Entry 8SS3 (electron microscopy, 3.21 A resolution); this record covers chains B and C of the 6 polymer chains in the assembly.

[Chain B (and C)]
Protein: Glutamate receptor 2, Voltage-dependent calcium channel gamma-5 subunit chimera
Source organism: Rattus norvegicus
Notes: chain C of this document is another copy of the same molecule, construct and numbering; everything in this record applies to it too
UniProt: chimeric construct of P19491, Q8VHW8: residues 10-826 from P19491 (GRIA2_RAT), isoform P19491-2 positions 25-841 (UniProt number = residue number + 15); residues 832-1035 from Q8VHW8 positions 4-207 (UniProt number = residue number - 828)
Chain sequence (1026 residues; each row starts with the number of its first residue):
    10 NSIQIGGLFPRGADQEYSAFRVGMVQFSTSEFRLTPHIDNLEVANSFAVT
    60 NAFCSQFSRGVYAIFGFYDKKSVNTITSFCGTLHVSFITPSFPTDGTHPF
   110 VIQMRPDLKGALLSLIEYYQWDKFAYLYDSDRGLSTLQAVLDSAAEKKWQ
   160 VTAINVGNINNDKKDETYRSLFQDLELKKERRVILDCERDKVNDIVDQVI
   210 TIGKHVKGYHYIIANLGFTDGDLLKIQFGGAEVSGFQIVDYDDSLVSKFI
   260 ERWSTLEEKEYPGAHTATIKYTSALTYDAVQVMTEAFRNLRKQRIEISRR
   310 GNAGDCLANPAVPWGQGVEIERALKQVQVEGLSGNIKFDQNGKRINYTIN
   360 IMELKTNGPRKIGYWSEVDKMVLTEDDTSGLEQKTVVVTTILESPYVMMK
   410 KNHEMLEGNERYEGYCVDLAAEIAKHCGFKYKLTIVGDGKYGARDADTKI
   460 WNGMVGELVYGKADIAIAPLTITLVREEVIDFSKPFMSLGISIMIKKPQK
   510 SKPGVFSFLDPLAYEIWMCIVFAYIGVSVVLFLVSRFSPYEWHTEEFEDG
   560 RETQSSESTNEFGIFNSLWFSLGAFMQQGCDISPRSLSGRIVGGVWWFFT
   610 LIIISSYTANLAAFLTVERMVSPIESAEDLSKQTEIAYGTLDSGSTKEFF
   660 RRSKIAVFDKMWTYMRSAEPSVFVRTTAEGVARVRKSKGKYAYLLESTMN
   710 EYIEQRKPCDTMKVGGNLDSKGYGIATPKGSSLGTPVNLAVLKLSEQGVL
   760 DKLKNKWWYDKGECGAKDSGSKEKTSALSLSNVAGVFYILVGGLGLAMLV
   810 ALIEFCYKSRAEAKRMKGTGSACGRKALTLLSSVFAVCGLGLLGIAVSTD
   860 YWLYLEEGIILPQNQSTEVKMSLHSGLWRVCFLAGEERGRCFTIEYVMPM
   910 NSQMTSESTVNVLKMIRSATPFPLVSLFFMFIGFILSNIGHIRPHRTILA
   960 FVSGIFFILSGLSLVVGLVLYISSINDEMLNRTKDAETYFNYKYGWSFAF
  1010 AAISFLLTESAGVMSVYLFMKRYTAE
Unresolved in the structure: 10-391, 550-568, 776-781, 821-1035 (chain C: 10-391, 549-568, 776-782, 823-832, 908-918)
Differences from the reference sequence: conflict Glu241 (Asn256 in P19491), Leu382 (Val397 in P19491), Glu384 (Gly405 in P19491), Asp385 (Asn406 in P19491), Gln392 (Asn413 in P19491), Ser754 (Asn775 in P19491), Val758 (Leu779 in P19491); linker (827-831)
Disulfide bonds: Cys718-Cys773
Small-molecule neighbours:
  - Digitonin (AJP): Val514, Tyr797, Val800, Gly801, Gly804
  - spermidine (SPD): Gln586, Gln587, Gly588
  - ZK1 ({[7-morpholin-4-yl-2,3-dioxo-6-(trifluoromethyl)-3,4-dihydroquinoxalin-1(2H)-yl]methyl}phosphonic acid): Glu402, Tyr405, Tyr450, Pro478, Leu479, Thr480, Arg485, Gly653, Ser654, Thr686, Glu705, Thr707, Met708, Tyr732
Swiss-Prot annotation at these positions:
  - glycosylation: Asn355 (N-linked (GlcNAc...) asparagine)
Reported in the primary citation:
  - binding site for spermidine: Gln586, Gly588

[How chain B and chain C interact]
Pairs across the interface (121):
  Ile481(B) - Lys493(C)
  Ile481(B) - Leu751(C)  hydrophobic
  Thr482(B) - Leu751(C)
  Thr482(B) - Glu755(C)
  Leu483(B) - Leu748(C)
  Leu483(B) - Leu751(C)  hydrophobic
  Leu483(B) - Lys752(C)
  Leu483(B) - Glu755(C)  hydrogen bond (backbone-side chain)
  Glu486(B) - Lys493(C)
  Glu486(B) - Asn747(C)
  Glu486(B) - Leu748(C)
  Glu486(B) - Leu751(C)
  Phe491(B) - Lys493(C)  hydrogen bond (backbone-side chain)
  Ser492(B) - Lys493(C)  hydrogen bond (backbone-side chain)
  Lys493(B) - Glu486(C)  salt bridge
  Lys493(B) - Phe491(C)  hydrogen bond (side chain-backbone)
  Lys493(B) - Ser492(C)
  Lys493(B) - Lys493(C)
  Pro494(B) - Pro494(C)
  Ser497(B) - Ser497(C)
  Ser497(B) - Ser729(C)  hydrogen bond
  Asp519(B) - Ala786(C)
  Pro520(B) - Leu787(C)
  Leu521(B) - Leu787(C)  hydrophobic
  Ala522(B) - Leu787(C)  hydrogen bond (backbone-backbone)
  Glu524(B) - Leu789(C)
  Ile525(B) - Leu787(C)
  Ile525(B) - Ser788(C)
  Ile525(B) - Leu789(C)  hydrophobic
  Ile525(B) - Val792(C)  hydrophobic
  Cys528(B) - Leu789(C)  hydrophobic
  Cys528(B) - Phe796(C)  hydrophobic
  Ala532(B) - Leu799(C)  hydrophobic
  Val536(B) - Leu799(C)  hydrophobic
  Val536(B) - Leu803(C)  hydrophobic
  Val539(B) - Leu803(C)  hydrophobic
  Val543(B) - Met807(C)  hydrophobic
  Phe546(B) - Phe814(C)  hydrophobic
  Ser547(B) - Ala810(C)  hydrogen bond (side chain-backbone)
  Ser547(B) - Phe814(C)
  Pro548(B) - Lys817(C)
  Tyr549(B) - Lys817(C)  hydrogen bond (backbone-side chain)
  Gly582(B) - Gln587(C)
  Ala583(B) - Gln587(C)  hydrogen bond (backbone-side chain)
  Gln586(B) - Gln586(C)
  Gln586(B) - Gln587(C)
  Gln587(B) - Gln587(C)
  Gly588(B) - Gln587(C)  hydrogen bond (backbone-side chain)
  Ser592(B) - Asp590(C)  hydrogen bond
  Ser595(B) - Phe574(C)
  Leu596(B) - Phe574(C)
  Leu596(B) - Val809(C)  hydrophobic
  Leu596(B) - Glu813(C)  hydrogen bond (backbone-side chain)
  Ser597(B) - Ala806(C)
  Ser597(B) - Val809(C)
  Ser597(B) - Ala810(C)  hydrogen bond (side chain-backbone)
  Ser597(B) - Glu813(C)  hydrogen bond
  Arg599(B) - Phe574(C)  hydrogen bond (side chain-backbone)
  Arg599(B) - Asn575(C)
  Arg599(B) - Trp578(C)
  Ile600(B) - Gly802(C)
  Ile600(B) - Ala806(C)  hydrophobic
  Val601(B) - Leu803(C)  hydrophobic
  Val601(B) - Ala806(C)  hydrophobic
  Val604(B) - Leu799(C)
  Val604(B) - Gly802(C)
  Trp605(B) - Leu799(C)  hydrophobic
  Trp606(B) - Trp578(C)  hydrophobic
  Trp606(B) - Gly582(C)
  Trp606(B) - Met585(C)  hydrophobic
  Trp606(B) - Gln587(C)
  Phe607(B) - Phe517(C)  hydrophobic
  Phe607(B) - Met585(C)  hydrophobic
  Phe607(B) - Ile798(C)  hydrophobic
  Phe608(B) - Val795(C)  hydrophobic
  Phe608(B) - Phe796(C)  hydrophobic
  Phe608(B) - Leu799(C)  hydrophobic
  Leu610(B) - Met585(C)  hydrophobic
  Leu610(B) - Ile613(C)  hydrophobic
  Ile611(B) - Phe517(C)  hydrophobic
  Ile611(B) - Tyr616(C)
  Ile611(B) - Val795(C)  hydrophobic
  Ser614(B) - Tyr616(C)
  Ser614(B) - Thr617(C)  hydrogen bond
  Ser614(B) - Leu620(C)
  Ser615(B) - Leu620(C)
  Ser615(B) - Leu787(C)
  Ser615(B) - Val792(C)
  Ala618(B) - Thr617(C)
  Ala618(B) - Leu620(C)  hydrophobic
  Ala618(B) - Ala621(C)
  Asn619(B) - Ala786(C)
  Asn619(B) - Leu787(C)
  Ala622(B) - Leu624(C)
  Ala622(B) - Thr625(C)
  Ala622(B) - Arg628(C)  hydrogen bond (backbone-side chain)
  Phe623(B) - Arg628(C)
  Phe623(B) - Ser785(C)
  Thr625(B) - Thr625(C)
  Val626(B) - Thr625(C)
  Val626(B) - Arg628(C)  hydrogen bond (backbone-side chain)
  Val626(B) - Met629(C)  hydrophobic
  Arg628(B) - Arg628(C)
  Arg628(B) - Lys783(C)
  Arg628(B) - Ser785(C)  hydrogen bond
  Glu637(B) - Ala775(C)
  Arg661(B) - Glu755(C)
  Ile664(B) - Lys761(C)
  Ile664(B) - Asn764(C)
  Ser729(B) - Ser497(C)  hydrogen bond
  Asn747(B) - Glu486(C)
  Leu748(B) - Leu483(C)
  Leu748(B) - Glu487(C)
  Leu751(B) - Ile481(C)  hydrophobic
  Leu751(B) - Thr482(C)
  Leu751(B) - Leu483(C)  hydrophobic
  Leu751(B) - Glu486(C)
  Lys752(B) - Leu483(C)
  Glu755(B) - Thr482(C)
  Glu755(B) - Leu483(C)  hydrogen bond (side chain-backbone)
  Asp760(B) - Ile664(C)
Interface residues without a listed pair, chain B (79 interface residues in all): Val484, Glu487, Gly535, Cys589, Asp590, Ile591, Pro593, Gly602, Gly603, Thr609, Ile612, Thr617, Ala621, Asp728, Ser754, Asn764, Ala775
Interface residues without a listed pair, chain C (67 interface residues in all): Trp526, Leu581, Phe584, Cys589, Glu637, Arg661, Asp728, Asp760, Leu805

[Overview]
79 residues of chain B and 67 residues of chain C are in contact; the contacts include 21 hydrogen bonds and 1
salt bridge. Polar pairs include Lys493(B)-Glu486(C), Leu483(B)-Glu755(C) and Phe491(B)-Lys493(C). Chain B
binds Digitonin, spermidine and compound ZK1. From the paper: a binding site for spermidine at Gln586(B) and
Gly588(B).
Chain B and chain C are both Glutamate receptor 2, Voltage-dependent calcium channel gamma-5 subunit chimera
(Rattus norvegicus); the structure, Structure of LBD-TMD of AMPA receptor GluA2 in complex with auxiliary
subunits TARP gamma-5 and cornichon-2 ..., was determined by electron microscopy (same publication as 8SS2,
8SS4, 8SS6, 8SS7, 8SSA and 8SSB).
